7B5U - chains A and B; structure by X-ray diffraction, 1.20 A resolution.

# Chain A (and B)
Protein: GntR family transcriptional regulator
Source organism: Streptococcus agalactiae
Notes: chain B of this document is another copy of the same molecule, construct and numbering; everything in this record applies to it too
UniProtKB: K0JNC6 (K0JNC6_STRAG); residue numbers follow UniProt; this construct covers 134-213
Amino-acid sequence (81 residues; each row starts with the number of its first residue):
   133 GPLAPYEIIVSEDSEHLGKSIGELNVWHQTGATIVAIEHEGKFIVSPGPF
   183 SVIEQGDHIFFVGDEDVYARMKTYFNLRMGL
Construct notes: expression tag (133)
Small-molecule neighbours: c-di-AMP (2BA; (2R,3R,3aS,5R,7aR,9R,10R,10aS,12R,14aR)-2,9-bis(6-amino-9H-purin-9-yl)octahydro-2H,7H-difuro[3,2-d:3',2'-j][1,3,7,9,2,8 ]tetraoxadiphosphacyclododecine-3,5,10,12-tetrol 5,12-dioxide): I153, G154, N157, V158, W159, H160, A164, T165, I166, P179, G180, P181
From the paper describing this entry:
  - binding site for c-di-AMP: I153, G154, N157, V158, W159, H160, A164, T165, I166, G180, P181
  - specificity-determining residues: A164
  - conformationally variable residues (domain motion): P179 to F182
  - mutagenesis - W159A: increased binding to target DNA

# How chain A and chain B interact
Residue-residue contacts (28; chain A residue first):
  L135(A) with V177(B), hydrophobic
  W159(A) with S178(B), hydrogen bond (side chain-backbone); G180(B); P181(B)
  H160(A) with P181(B)
  G163(A) with S178(B), hydrogen bond (backbone-side chain)
  A164(A) with S178(B)
  T165(A) with T165(B); I166(B); S178(B), hydrogen bond
  I166(A) with T165(B)
  V167(A) with V167(B), hydrophobic; V194(B)
  A168(A) with L135(B), hydrophobic
  V177(A) with L135(B), hydrophobic; G195(B)
  S178(A) with W159(B), hydrogen bond (backbone-side chain); G163(B), hydrogen bond (side chain-backbone); A164(B); T165(B), hydrogen bond; V194(B)
  G180(A) with W159(B)
  P181(A) with W159(B); H160(B)
  F192(A) with L135(B), hydrophobic
  V194(A) with V167(B); S178(B)
  G195(A) with V177(B)
Other interface residues (no listed pair), chain A (19 interface residues in all): P134, P179, F182
Other interface residues (no listed pair), chain B (19 interface residues in all): P137, A168, P179, F182, F192

# Overview
The chain A/chain B interface involves 19 residues from each chain, with 6 hydrogen bonds. Polar pairs include
W159(A)-S178(B), G163(A)-S178(B) and T165(A)-S178(B). Bound to chain A: c-di-AMP. From the paper: a binding
site for c-di-AMP at I153(A), G154(A) and N157(A) among others; W159A of chain A increases binding to target
DNA.
Chain A and chain B are both GntR family transcriptional regulator (Streptococcus agalactiae); the structure,
RCK_C domain dimer of S.agalactiae BusR in complex with c-di-AMP, was determined by X-ray diffraction,
deposited together with 7B5T, 7B5W, 7B5Y and 7OZ3.
